8G85 - chains G and D of the 12 polymer chains in the assembly; structure by electron microscopy, 3.99 A resolution.

== Chain G (and D) ==
Protein: Envelope glycoprotein gp120
From: Human immunodeficiency virus 1
Notes: chain D of this document is another copy of the same molecule, construct and numbering; everything in this record applies to it too
Reference sequence: Q2N0S6 (Q2N0S6_9HIV1); the construct lacks a stretch of the UniProt sequence and is renumbered around it, so the offset changes along the chain: 31-141 = UniProt 30-140; 150-184 = UniProt 141-175; 190-309 = UniProt 189-308; 312-321 = UniProt 309-318; 2 more segments
Chain sequence (481 residues; numbered 31 to 513 plus 14 insertion-coded residues; 16 numbers in that range are skipped by the numbering (no residue carries them; nothing is unmodelled there); the number before each row is that of its first residue; a row labelled like 184A-184M holds insertion residues (184A, then the next letters in order)):
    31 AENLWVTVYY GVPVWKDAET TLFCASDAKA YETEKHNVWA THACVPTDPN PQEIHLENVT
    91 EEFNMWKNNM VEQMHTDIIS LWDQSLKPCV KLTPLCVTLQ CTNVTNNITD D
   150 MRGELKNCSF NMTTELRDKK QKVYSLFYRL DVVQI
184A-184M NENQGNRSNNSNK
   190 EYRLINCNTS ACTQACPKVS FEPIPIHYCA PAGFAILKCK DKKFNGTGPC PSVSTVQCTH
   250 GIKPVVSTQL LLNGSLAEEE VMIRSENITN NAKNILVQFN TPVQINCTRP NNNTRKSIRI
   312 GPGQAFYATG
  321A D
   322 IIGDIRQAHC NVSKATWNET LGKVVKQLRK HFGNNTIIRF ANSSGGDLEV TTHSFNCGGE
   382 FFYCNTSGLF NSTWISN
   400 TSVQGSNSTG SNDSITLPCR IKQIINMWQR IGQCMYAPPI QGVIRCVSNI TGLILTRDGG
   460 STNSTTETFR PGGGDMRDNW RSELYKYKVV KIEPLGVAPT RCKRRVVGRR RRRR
Not modelled in the structure: 31, 59-65, 184A-184M, 400-410, 506-513
Cystine bridges: Cys54-Cys74, Cys119-Cys205, Cys126-Cys196, Cys131-Cys157, Cys201-Cys433, Cys218-Cys247, Cys228-Cys239, Cys296-Cys331, Cys378-Cys445, Cys385-Cys418
Glycans and other covalent adducts: N-acetylglucosamine (NAG) linked to Asn88, Asn133, Asn156, Asn160, Asn197, Asn234, Asn262, Asn276, Asn295, Asn301, Asn332, Asn339, Asn355, Asn363, Asn386, Asn392, Asn448
Sequence notes: conflict Cys201 (Ile200 in Q2N0S6), Asn332 (Thr330 in Q2N0S6), Cys433 (Ala430 in Q2N0S6), Cys501 (Ala498 in Q2N0S6), Arg509 (Glu506 in Q2N0S6), Arg510 (Lys507 in Q2N0S6), Arg512 (Ala509 in Q2N0S6), Arg513 (Val510 in Q2N0S6)

== Chain G / chain D interface ==
Pairs across the interface (14; chain G residue first):
  Glu164(G) - Cys126(D)
  Glu164(G) - Cys196(D)
  Leu165(G) - Cys126(D)
  Arg166(G) - Thr123(D)
  Arg166(G) - Cys126(D)
  Asp167(G) - Val127(D)
  Asp167(G) - Asn160(D)
  Arg308(G) - Asn197(D)
  Pro313(G) - Thr123(D)
  Pro313(G) - Cys196(D)
  Pro313(G) - Thr198(D)
  Pro313(G) - Ser199(D)
  Gly314(G) - Thr198(D)  hydrogen bond (backbone-backbone)
  Gly314(G) - Ser199(D)
Other interface residues (no listed pair), chain G (8 interface residues in all): Gly312
Other interface residues (no listed pair), chain D (11 interface residues in all): Pro124, Arg192, Ala200

== In short ==
The interface between chain G and chain D involves 8 residues on one side and 11 on the other; the contacts
include 1 hydrogen bond. The hydrogen-bonded pair Gly314(G)-Thr198(D) is a backbone contact.
Both chains are Envelope glycoprotein gp120 (Human immunodeficiency virus 1). Entry 8G85 (vFP52.02 Fab in
complex with BG505 DS-SOSIP Env trimer) was determined by electron microscopy (same publication as 8FR6, 8G9X,
8G9Y and 8GAS).
